7R5J - chains 10 and 14 of the 101 polymer chains in the assembly; structure by electron microscopy, 50.00 A resolution (very low resolution: no residue pairs are listed; an interface is given only as per-side residue counts).

== Chain 10 (and 14) ==
Protein: Nuclear pore membrane glycoprotein 210
From: Homo sapiens
Notes: chain 14 of this document is another copy of the same molecule, construct and numbering; everything in this record applies to it too
UniProt: Q8TEM1 (PO210_HUMAN); residues 1-1887 here = UniProt positions 1-1887
Chain sequence (1887 residues; row label = number of the first residue in the row):
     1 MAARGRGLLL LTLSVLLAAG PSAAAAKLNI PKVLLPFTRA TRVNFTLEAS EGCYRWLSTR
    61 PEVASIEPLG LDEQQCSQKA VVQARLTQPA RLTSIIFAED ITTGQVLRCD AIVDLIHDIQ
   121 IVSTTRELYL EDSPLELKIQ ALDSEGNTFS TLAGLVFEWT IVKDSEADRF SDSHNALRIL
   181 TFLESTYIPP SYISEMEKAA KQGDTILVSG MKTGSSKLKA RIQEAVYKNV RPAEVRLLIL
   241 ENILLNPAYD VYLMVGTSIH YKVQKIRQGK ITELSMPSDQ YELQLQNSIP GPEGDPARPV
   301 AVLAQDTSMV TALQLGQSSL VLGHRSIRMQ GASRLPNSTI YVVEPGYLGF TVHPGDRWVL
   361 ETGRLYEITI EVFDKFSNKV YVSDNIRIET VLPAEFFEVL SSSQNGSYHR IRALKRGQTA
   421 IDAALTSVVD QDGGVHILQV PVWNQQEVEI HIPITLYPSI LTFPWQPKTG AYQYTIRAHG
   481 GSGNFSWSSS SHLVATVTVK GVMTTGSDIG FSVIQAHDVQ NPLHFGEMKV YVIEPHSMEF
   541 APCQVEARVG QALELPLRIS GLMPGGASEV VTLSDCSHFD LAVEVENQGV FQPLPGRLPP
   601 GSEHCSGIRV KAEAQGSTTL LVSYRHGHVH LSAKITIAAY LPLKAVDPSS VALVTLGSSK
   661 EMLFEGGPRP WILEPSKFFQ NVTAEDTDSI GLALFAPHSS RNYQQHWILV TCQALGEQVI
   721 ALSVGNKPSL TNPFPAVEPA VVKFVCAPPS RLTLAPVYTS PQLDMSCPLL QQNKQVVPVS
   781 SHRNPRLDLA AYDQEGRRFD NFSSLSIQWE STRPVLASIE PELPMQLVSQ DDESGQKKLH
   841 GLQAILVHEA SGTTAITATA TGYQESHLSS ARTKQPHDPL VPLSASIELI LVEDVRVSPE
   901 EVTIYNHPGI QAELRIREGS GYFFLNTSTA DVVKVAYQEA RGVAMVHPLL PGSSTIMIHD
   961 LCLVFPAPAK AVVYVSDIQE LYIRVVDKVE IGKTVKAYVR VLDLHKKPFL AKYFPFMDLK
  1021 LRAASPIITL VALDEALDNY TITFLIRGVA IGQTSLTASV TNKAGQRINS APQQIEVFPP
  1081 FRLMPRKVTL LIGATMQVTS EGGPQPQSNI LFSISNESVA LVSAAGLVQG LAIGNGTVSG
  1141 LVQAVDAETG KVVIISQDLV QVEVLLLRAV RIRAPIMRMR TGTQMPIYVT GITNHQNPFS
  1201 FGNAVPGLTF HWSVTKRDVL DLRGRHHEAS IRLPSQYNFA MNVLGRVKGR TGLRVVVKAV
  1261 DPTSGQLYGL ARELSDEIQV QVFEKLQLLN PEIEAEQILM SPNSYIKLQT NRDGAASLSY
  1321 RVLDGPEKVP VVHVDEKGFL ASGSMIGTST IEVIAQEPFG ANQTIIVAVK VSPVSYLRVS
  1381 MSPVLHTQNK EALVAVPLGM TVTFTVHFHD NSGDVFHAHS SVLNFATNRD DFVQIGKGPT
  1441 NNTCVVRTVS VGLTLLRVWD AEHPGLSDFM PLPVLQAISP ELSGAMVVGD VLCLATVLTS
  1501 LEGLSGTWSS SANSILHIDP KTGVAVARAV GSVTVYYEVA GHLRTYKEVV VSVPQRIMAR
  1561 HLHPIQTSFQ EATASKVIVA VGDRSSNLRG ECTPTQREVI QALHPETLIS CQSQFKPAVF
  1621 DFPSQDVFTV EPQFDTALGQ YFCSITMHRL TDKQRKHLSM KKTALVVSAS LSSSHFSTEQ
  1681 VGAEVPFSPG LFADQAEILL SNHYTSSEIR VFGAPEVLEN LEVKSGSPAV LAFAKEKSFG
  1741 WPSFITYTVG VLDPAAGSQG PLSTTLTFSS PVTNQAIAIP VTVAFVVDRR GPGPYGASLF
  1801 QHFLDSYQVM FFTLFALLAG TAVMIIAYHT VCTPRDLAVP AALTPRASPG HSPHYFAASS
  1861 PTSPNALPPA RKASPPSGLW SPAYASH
Unresolved in the structure: 1, 1833-1887
UniProt features mapped onto this chain:
  - modified residue: Thr1844 (Phosphothreonine), Ser1874 (Phosphoserine), Ser1877 (Phosphoserine), Ser1881 (Phosphoserine), Ser1886 (Phosphoserine)
  - glycosylation (N-linked (GlcNAc...) asparagine): Asn44, Asn337, Asn405, Asn484, Asn681, Asn801, Asn926, Asn1039, Asn1116, Asn1135, Asn1362, Asn1441
  - natural variant: Arg786 (R786L: Confirmed at protein level)

== Interface between chain 10 and chain 14 ==
At this resolution (50 A) residue pairs are not listed: 47 residues of chain 10 and 47 of chain 14 lie at the interface.

== Summary ==
Chain 10 and chain 14 each contribute 47 residues to their interface.
Chain 10 and chain 14 are both Nuclear pore membrane glycoprotein 210 (Homo sapiens); the structure, Human
nuclear pore complex (dilated), was determined by electron microscopy (same publication as 7R5K and 7R1Y).
